PDB entry 4L1A | X-ray diffraction, 1.90 A resolution | chains A and B

# Chain A
Molecule: MDR769 HIV-1 protease
Organism: Human immunodeficiency virus 1
UniProt: Q000H7 (Q000H7_9HIV1); residue numbers follow UniProt; this construct covers 1-99
Amino-acid sequence (99 residues; row label = number of the first residue in the row):
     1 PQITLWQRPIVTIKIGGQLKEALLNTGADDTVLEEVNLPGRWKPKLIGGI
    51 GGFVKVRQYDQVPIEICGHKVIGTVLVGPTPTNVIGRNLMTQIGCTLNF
Sequence notes: variant Asn25 (Asp in Q000H7), Glu35 (Asp in Q000H7), Val36 (Ile in Q000H7), Leu46 (Met in Q000H7)
Small-molecule neighbours: abt-378 (AB1; n-{1-benzyl-4-[2-(2,6-dimethyl-phenoxy)-acetylamino]-3-hydroxy-5-phenyl-pentyl}-3-methyl-2-(2-oxo-tetrahydro-pyrimidin-1-yl)-butyramide): Arg8, Asn25, Gly27, Ala28, Asp29, Asp30, Ile50, Thr80, Pro81, Thr82, Val84

# Chain B
Molecule: MDR769 HIV-1 protease
Organism: Human immunodeficiency virus 1
UniProt: Q000H7 (Q000H7_9HIV1); residue numbers follow UniProt; this construct covers 1-99
Amino-acid sequence (99 residues; row label = number of the first residue in the row):
     1 PQITLWQRPIVTIKIGGQLKEALLNTGADDTVLEEVNLPGRWKPKLIGGI
    51 GGFVKVRQYDQVPIEICGHKTIGTVLVGPTPTNVIGRNLMTQIGCTLNF
Sequence notes: variant Asn25 (Asp in Q000H7), Glu35 (Asp in Q000H7), Val36 (Ile in Q000H7), Leu46 (Met in Q000H7), Thr71 (Val in Q000H7)
Small-molecule neighbours: abt-378 (AB1; n-{1-benzyl-4-[2-(2,6-dimethyl-phenoxy)-acetylamino]-3-hydroxy-5-phenyl-pentyl}-3-methyl-2-(2-oxo-tetrahydro-pyrimidin-1-yl)-butyramide): Arg8, Leu23, Asn25, Gly27, Ala28, Asp29, Asp30, Gly48, Pro81, Thr82

# Interface between chain A and chain B
Contacting residue pairs (88; chain A residue first):
  Pro1(A) - Leu97(B)
  Pro1(A) - Asn98(B)
  Pro1(A) - Phe99(B)  hydrogen bond (backbone-backbone)
  Gln2(A) - Thr96(B)  hydrogen bond
  Gln2(A) - Leu97(B)
  Gln2(A) - Asn98(B)
  Ile3(A) - Thr96(B)
  Ile3(A) - Leu97(B)  hydrogen bond (backbone-backbone)
  Ile3(A) - Phe99(B)  hydrophobic
  Thr4(A) - Thr96(B)
  Leu5(A) - Thr26(B)
  Leu5(A) - Arg87(B)  hydrogen bond (backbone-side chain)
  Leu5(A) - Met90(B)  hydrophobic
  Leu5(A) - Thr91(B)
  Leu5(A) - Cys95(B)
  Leu5(A) - Leu97(B)  hydrophobic
  Trp6(A) - Arg87(B)  hydrogen bond (backbone-side chain)
  Trp6(A) - Thr91(B)
  Gln7(A) - Arg87(B)  hydrogen bond (backbone-side chain)
  Arg8(A) - Asp29(B)  salt bridge
  Arg8(A) - Arg87(B)
  Pro9(A) - Thr26(B)
  Pro9(A) - Arg87(B)
  Pro9(A) - Leu97(B)  hydrophobic
  Leu23(A) - Gly27(B)
  Leu24(A) - Thr26(B)  hydrogen bond (backbone-side chain)
  Leu24(A) - Leu97(B)  hydrophobic
  Asn25(A) - Asn25(B)
  Asn25(A) - Thr26(B)
  Asn25(A) - Gly27(B)  hydrogen bond (side chain-backbone)
  Thr26(A) - Leu5(B)
  Thr26(A) - Pro9(B)
  Thr26(A) - Leu24(B)  hydrogen bond (side chain-backbone)
  Thr26(A) - Asn25(B)
  Thr26(A) - Thr26(B)  hydrogen bond (backbone-side chain)
  Thr26(A) - Leu97(B)
  Gly27(A) - Leu23(B)
  Gly27(A) - Asn25(B)  hydrogen bond (backbone-side chain)
  Asp29(A) - Arg8(B)  salt bridge
  Ile66(A) - Phe99(B)
  Cys67(A) - Phe99(B)  hydrophobic
  His69(A) - Phe99(B)  hydrogen bond (side chain-backbone)
  Pro81(A) - Ile50(B)  hydrophobic
  Arg87(A) - Leu5(B)  hydrogen bond (side chain-backbone)
  Arg87(A) - Trp6(B)  hydrogen bond (side chain-backbone)
  Arg87(A) - Gln7(B)  hydrogen bond (side chain-backbone)
  Arg87(A) - Arg8(B)
  Arg87(A) - Pro9(B)
  Met90(A) - Leu5(B)  hydrophobic
  Thr91(A) - Leu5(B)
  Thr91(A) - Trp6(B)
  Ile93(A) - Phe99(B)
  Gly94(A) - Asn98(B)
  Gly94(A) - Phe99(B)
  Cys95(A) - Leu5(B)
  Cys95(A) - Leu97(B)  hydrophobic
  Cys95(A) - Asn98(B)
  Cys95(A) - Phe99(B)  hydrophobic
  Thr96(A) - Gln2(B)  hydrogen bond
  Thr96(A) - Ile3(B)
  Thr96(A) - Thr4(B)
  Thr96(A) - Thr96(B)
  Thr96(A) - Leu97(B)
  Thr96(A) - Asn98(B)  hydrogen bond (backbone-backbone)
  Leu97(A) - Pro1(B)
  Leu97(A) - Gln2(B)
  Leu97(A) - Ile3(B)  hydrogen bond (backbone-backbone)
  Leu97(A) - Leu5(B)  hydrophobic
  Leu97(A) - Pro9(B)  hydrophobic
  Leu97(A) - Leu24(B)  hydrophobic
  Leu97(A) - Thr26(B)
  Leu97(A) - Cys95(B)  hydrophobic
  Leu97(A) - Thr96(B)
  Leu97(A) - Leu97(B)  hydrophobic
  Asn98(A) - Pro1(B)
  Asn98(A) - Gln2(B)
  Asn98(A) - Gly94(B)
  Asn98(A) - Cys95(B)
  Asn98(A) - Thr96(B)  hydrogen bond (backbone-backbone)
  Asn98(A) - Asn98(B)
  Phe99(A) - Pro1(B)  hydrogen bond (backbone-backbone)
  Phe99(A) - Ile3(B)  hydrophobic
  Phe99(A) - Ile66(B)
  Phe99(A) - Cys67(B)  hydrophobic
  Phe99(A) - His69(B)  hydrogen bond (backbone-side chain)
  Phe99(A) - Ile93(B)
  Phe99(A) - Gly94(B)
  Phe99(A) - Cys95(B)  hydrophobic
Also at the interface, not in a pair above, chain A (30 interface residues in all): Gln92
Also at the interface, not in a pair above, chain B (30 interface residues in all): Gln92

# Summary
The chain A/chain B interface involves 30 residues from each chain; the contacts include 21 hydrogen bonds and
2 salt bridges. Polar contacts include Arg8(A)-Asp29(B), Asp29(A)-Arg8(B) and Gln2(A)-Thr96(B). Abt-378 is
bound between chain A and chain B.
Here chain A is MDR769 HIV-1 protease and chain B is MDR769 HIV-1 protease, both from Human immunodeficiency
virus 1. Entry 4L1A (Crystallographic study of multi-drug resistant HIV-1 protease Lopinavir complex:
mechanism of drug recognition and resistance) was determined by X-ray diffraction.
